Entry 3VT6 (X-ray diffraction, 2.30 A resolution); this record covers chains A and C.

# Chain A
Molecule: Vitamin D3 receptor
Organism: Rattus norvegicus
UniProtKB: P13053 (VDR_RAT); numbering as in UniProt; present here: 116-164, 212-423
Amino-acid sequence (271 residues; row label = number of the first residue in the row; note: 47 numbers in that range are skipped by the numbering (no residue carries them; nothing is unmodelled there)):
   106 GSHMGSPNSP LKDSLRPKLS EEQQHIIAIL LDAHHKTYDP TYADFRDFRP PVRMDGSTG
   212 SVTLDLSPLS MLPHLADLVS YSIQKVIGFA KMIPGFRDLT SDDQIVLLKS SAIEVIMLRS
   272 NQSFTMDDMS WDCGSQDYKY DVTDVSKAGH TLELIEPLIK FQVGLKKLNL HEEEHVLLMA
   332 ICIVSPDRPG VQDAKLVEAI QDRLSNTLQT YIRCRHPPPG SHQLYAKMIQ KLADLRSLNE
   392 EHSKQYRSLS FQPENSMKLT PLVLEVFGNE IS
Disordered / not traced: 106-122, 160-164, 212-217, 421-423
Sequence notes: expression tag (106-115)
Residues lining bound ligands: 5YI ((1R,2Z,3R,5E,7E)-17-{(1S)-1-[(2-ethyl-2-hydroxybutyl)sulfanyl]ethyl}-2-(2-hydroxyethylidene)-9,10-secoestra-5,7,16-triene-1,3-diol): Y143, Y147, F150, L223, L226, A227, L229, V230, Y232, S233, I264, I267, M268, R270, S271, S274, W282, C284, Y291, V296, A299, H301, L305, H393, V414, F418

# Chain C
Molecule: Coactivator peptide drip
Amino-acid sequence (13 residues; numbered 625 to 637; the number before each row is that of its first residue):
   625 KNHPMLMNLL KDN
Disordered / not traced: 636-637

# Chain A / chain C interface
Contacting residue pairs (21):
  I238(A) - L630(C)  hydrophobic
  I238(A) - L633(C)  hydrophobic
  I238(A) - L634(C)  hydrophobic
  K242(A) - L633(C)  hydrogen bond (side chain-backbone)
  K242(A) - L634(C)
  K242(A) - K635(C)
  F247(A) - L634(C)  hydrophobic
  S252(A) - M631(C)
  Q255(A) - L634(C)
  I256(A) - H627(C)
  I256(A) - L630(C)  hydrophobic
  I256(A) - M631(C)  hydrophobic
  I256(A) - L634(C)  hydrophobic
  L259(A) - L630(C)  hydrophobic
  L259(A) - L634(C)  hydrophobic
  K260(A) - H627(C)
  P412(A) - M629(C)  hydrophobic
  E416(A) - H627(C)
  E416(A) - P628(C)
  E416(A) - M629(C)  hydrogen bond (side chain-backbone)
  E416(A) - L630(C)  hydrogen bond (side chain-backbone)
Also at the interface, not in a pair above, chain A (13 interface residues in all): Q235, L413, V417
Also at the interface, not in a pair above, chain C (9 interface residues in all): N626

# In short
Chain A and chain C form an interface of 13 and 9 residues respectively, with 3 hydrogen bonds. Polar pairs
include K242(A)-L633(C), E416(A)-M629(C) and E416(A)-L630(C). Bound to chain A: compound 5YI.
Here chain A is Vitamin D3 receptor (Rattus norvegicus) and chain C is Coactivator peptide drip. Entry 3VT6
(Crystal structure of rat VDR-LBD with
2-Substituted-16-ene-22-thia-1alpha,25-dihydroxy-26,27-dimethyl-19-norvitamin D3) was determined by X-ray
diffraction (same publication as 3VT3, 3VT4, 3VT5, 3VT7, 3VT8 and 3VT9).
